6PAW - chains A and D; structure by X-ray diffraction, 2.95 A resolution.

# Chain A
Molecule: Death-associated protein kinase 2
From: Homo sapiens
Notes: EC 2.7.11.1
UniProtKB: Q9UIK4 (DAPK2_HUMAN); residues 2-320 here correspond to UniProt positions 12-330 (UniProt number = residue number + 10)
Amino-acid sequence (323 residues; row label = number of the first residue in the row; numbers below 1 keep their minus sign (Gly-2 is residue -2)):
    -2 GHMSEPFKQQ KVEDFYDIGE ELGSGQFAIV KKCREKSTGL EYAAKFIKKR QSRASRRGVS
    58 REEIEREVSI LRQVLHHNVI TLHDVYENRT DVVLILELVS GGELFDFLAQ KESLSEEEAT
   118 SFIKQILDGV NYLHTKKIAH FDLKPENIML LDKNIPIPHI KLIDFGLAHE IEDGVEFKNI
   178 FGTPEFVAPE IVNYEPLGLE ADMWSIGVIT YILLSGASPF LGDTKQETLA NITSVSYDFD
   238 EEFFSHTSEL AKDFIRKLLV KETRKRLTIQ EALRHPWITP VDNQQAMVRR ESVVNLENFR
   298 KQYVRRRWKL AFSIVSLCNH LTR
Not modelled in the structure: -2 to 3, 320
Differences from the reference sequence: expression tag (-2 to 1); variant Ser231 (Ala241 in Q9UIK4), His243 (Gln253 in Q9UIK4); engineered mutation Ala308 (Ser318 in Q9UIK4)
Curated features (UniProtKB/Swiss-Prot):
  - region: Gln282 to Val291 (Autoinhibitory domain)
  - active site: Asp139 (Proton acceptor)
  - binding site (ATP): Leu19 to Val27, Lys42
  - modified residue: Ser289 (Phosphoserine)

# Chain D
Molecule: Calmodulin-1
From: Homo sapiens
UniProtKB: P0DP23 (CALM1_HUMAN); numbering as in UniProt (aligned over 1-149)
Amino-acid sequence (149 residues; each row starts with the number of its first residue):
     1 MADQLTEEQI AEFKEAFSLF DKDGDGTITT KELGTVMRSL GQNPTEAELQ DMINEVDADG
    61 NGTIDFPEFL TMMARKMKDT DSEEEIREAF RVFDKDGNGY ISAAELRHVM TNLGEKLTDE
   121 EVDEMIREAD IDGDGQVNYE EFVQMMTAK
Not modelled in the structure: 1-4
Curated features (UniProtKB/Swiss-Prot):
  - binding site (Ca(2+)): Asp21, Asp23, Asp25, Thr27, Glu32, Asp57, Asp59, Asn61, Thr63, Glu68, Asp94, Asp96, Asn98, Tyr100, Glu105, Asp130, Asp132, Asp134, Gln136, Glu141
  - modified residue: Ala2 (N-acetylalanine), Lys22 (N6-acetyllysine), Thr45 (Phosphothreonine), Ser82 (Phosphoserine), Lys95 (N6-acetyllysine), Tyr100 (Phosphotyrosine), Ser102 (Phosphoserine), Thr111 (Phosphothreonine), Lys116 (N6,N6,N6-trimethyllysine), Tyr139 (Phosphotyrosine)
  - cross-link: Lys22 (Glycyl lysine isopeptide (Lys-Gly) (interchain with G-Cter in SUMO2))
Bound ions: Ca2+ site 1: Asp21, Asp23, Asp25, Glu32; Ca2+ site 2: Asp57, Asp59, Asn61, Thr63, Glu68; Ca2+ site 3: Asp94, Asp96, Asn98, Tyr100, Glu105; Ca2+ site 4: Asp130, Asp132, Asp134, Gln136, Asn138, Glu141

# Chain A / chain D interface
Pairs across the interface (62; chain A residue first):
  Glu17(A) - Phe13(D)
  Glu17(A) - Phe66(D)
  Glu294(A) - Arg127(D)  salt bridge
  Arg297(A) - Glu121(D)
  Arg297(A) - Glu124(D)  salt bridge
  Lys298(A) - Glu128(D)  salt bridge
  Val301(A) - Glu124(D)
  Val301(A) - Glu128(D)
  Arg302(A) - Glu128(D)  salt bridge
  Arg302(A) - Gln144(D)
  Arg302(A) - Met145(D)  hydrogen bond
  Arg302(A) - Lys149(D)
  Arg303(A) - Ala11(D)
  Arg303(A) - Glu15(D)  salt bridge
  Arg304(A) - Met110(D)
  Arg304(A) - Glu115(D)  salt bridge
  Arg304(A) - Leu117(D)
  Arg304(A) - Glu121(D)  salt bridge
  Arg304(A) - Met125(D)  hydrogen bond
  Trp305(A) - Leu106(D)  hydrophobic
  Trp305(A) - Met125(D)  hydrogen bond (side chain-backbone)
  Trp305(A) - Ala129(D)  hydrophobic
  Trp305(A) - Met145(D)
  Trp305(A) - Met146(D)
  Lys306(A) - Glu12(D)
  Lys306(A) - Met145(D)  hydrogen bond (side chain-backbone)
  Lys306(A) - Lys149(D)
  Leu307(A) - Glu12(D)
  Leu307(A) - Glu15(D)
  Leu307(A) - Ala16(D)
  Ala308(A) - Phe93(D)  hydrophobic
  Ala308(A) - Met110(D)  hydrophobic
  Ala308(A) - Leu113(D)  hydrophobic
  Phe309(A) - Glu85(D)
  Phe309(A) - Ile86(D)  hydrophobic
  Phe309(A) - Ala89(D)  hydrophobic
  Phe309(A) - Met146(D)  hydrophobic
  Ser310(A) - Glu12(D)  hydrogen bond
  Ile311(A) - Ala16(D)  hydrophobic
  Ile311(A) - Leu19(D)  hydrophobic
  Ile311(A) - Phe20(D)  hydrophobic
  Ile311(A) - Leu113(D)  hydrophobic
  Val312(A) - Ala89(D)  hydrophobic
  Val312(A) - Val92(D)  hydrophobic
  Ser313(A) - Lys76(D)  hydrogen bond
  Ser313(A) - Glu85(D)  hydrogen bond
  Leu314(A) - Phe20(D)  hydrophobic
  Leu314(A) - Met73(D)  hydrophobic
  Leu314(A) - Lys76(D)
  Cys315(A) - Val36(D)  hydrophobic
  Cys315(A) - Met37(D)  hydrophobic
  Cys315(A) - Leu40(D)  hydrophobic
  Cys315(A) - Gln42(D)  hydrogen bond (backbone-side chain)
  Asn316(A) - Gln42(D)
  Asn316(A) - Glu88(D)
  Asn316(A) - Val92(D)
  His317(A) - Arg75(D)
  His317(A) - Lys76(D)
  His317(A) - Thr80(D)
  Leu318(A) - Met37(D)  hydrophobic
  Leu318(A) - Met52(D)
  Thr319(A) - Gln42(D)
Interface residues without a listed pair, chain D (45 interface residues in all): Leu33, Met72, Asp79, Val109, Ile126, Val137, Phe142

# In short
The interface between chain A and chain D involves 23 residues on one side and 45 on the other; the contacts
include 8 hydrogen bonds and 7 salt bridges. Polar contacts include Glu294(A)-Arg127(D), Arg297(A)-Glu124(D)
and Lys298(A)-Glu128(D).
Chain A is Death-associated protein kinase 2 and chain D is Calmodulin-1, both from Homo sapiens; the
structure, Crystal structure of DAPK2 S308A Calcium/Calmodulin complex, was determined by X-ray diffraction.
